6MUS - chains D and H of the 10 polymer chains in the assembly; structure by electron microscopy, 3.60 A resolution.

[Chain D]
Molecule: Uncharacterized protein Csm3
From: Thermococcus onnurineus
Reference sequence: B6YWC0 (B6YWC0_THEON); residue numbers follow UniProt; this construct covers 1-290
Sequence (291 residues; numbered 0 to 290; the number before each row is that of its first residue; numbering starts at 0):
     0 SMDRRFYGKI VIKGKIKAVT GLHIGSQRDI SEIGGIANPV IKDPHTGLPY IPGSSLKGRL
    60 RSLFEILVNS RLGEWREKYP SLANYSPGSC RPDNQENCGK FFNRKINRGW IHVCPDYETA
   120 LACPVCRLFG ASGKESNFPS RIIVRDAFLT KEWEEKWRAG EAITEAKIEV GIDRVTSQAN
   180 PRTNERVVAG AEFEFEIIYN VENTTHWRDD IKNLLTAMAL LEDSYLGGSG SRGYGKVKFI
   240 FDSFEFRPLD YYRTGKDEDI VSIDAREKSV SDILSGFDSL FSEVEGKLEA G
Not modelled in the structure: 0, 288-290
Sequence notes: expression tag (0); engineered mutation Ala36 (Asp in B6YWC0)
Cystine bridges: Cys89-Cys97
Ion coordination: Zn2+: His111, Cys113, Cys122, Cys125
From the paper describing this entry:
  - mutagenesis - K56A/R60A: decreased catalytic activity with the 40-nt RNA strand (chain H)
  - mutagenesis - H22A, K41A, R181A, G226A/G227A: unchanged catalytic activity with the 40-nt RNA strand (chain H)
  - mutagenesis - D36A: abolished catalytic activity with the 40-nt RNA strand (chain H)

[Chain H]
Molecule: 40-nt RNA strand
Sequence (40 nucleotides; row label = number of the first residue in the row):
     1 CCCUGGCGCC CAAUACGCAA ACCGCCUCUG CCCGCGGGCG
Not modelled in the structure: 1-10, 36-40

[Interface between chain D and chain H]
Pairs across the interface - 12 pairs, chain D then chain H:
  Gln26(D) - G30(H)  base contact
  Asn37(D) - C25(H)  base contact
  Asn106(D) - G30(H)  sugar contact
  Arg107(D) - U29(H)  salt bridge to the phosphate
  Arg107(D) - G30(H)  salt bridge to the phosphate
  Lys133(D) - G34(H)  sugar contact
  Gln177(D) - C23(H)  sugar contact
  Ala178(D) - C23(H)  base contact
  Pro180(D) - C23(H)  base contact
  Pro180(D) - G24(H)  sugar contact
  Pro180(D) - C25(H)  sugar contact
  Arg181(D) - C25(H)  base contact
Interface residues without a listed pair, chain D (14 interface residues in all): Ile105, Ser131, Gly132, Glu134, Ile167
Interface residues without a listed pair, chain H (8 interface residues in all): C32, C33

[Summary]
Chain D and chain H form an interface of 14 and 8 residues respectively, with 2 salt bridges. Among the polar
pairs are Arg107(D)-U29(H) and Arg107(D)-G30(H). The paper reports that K56A/R60A of chain D reduce catalytic
activity with the 40-nt RNA strand (chain H); D36A of chain D abolishes catalytic activity with the 40-nt RNA
strand (chain H); 6 substitutions were tested in all.
Here chain D is Uncharacterized protein Csm3 (Thermococcus onnurineus) and chain H is a 40-nt RNA strand.
Entry 6MUS (Cryo-EM structure of larger Csm-crRNA-target RNA ternary complex in type III-A CRISPR-Cas system)
was determined by electron microscopy, deposited together with 6MUA, 6MUU, 6MUR and 6MUT.
